PDB entry 9GXB | X-ray diffraction, 1.90 A resolution | chain A

[Chain A]
Name: ferredoxin--NADP(+) reductase
From: Brucella ovis ATCC 25840
Notes: EC 1.18.1.2
Reference sequence: A0A0H3ASL8 (A0A0H3ASL8_BRUO2); residues 1-258 here = UniProt positions 1-258
Sequence (263 residues; numbered -4 to 258; the number before each row is that of its first residue; numbers below 1 keep their minus sign (Gly-4 is residue -4)):
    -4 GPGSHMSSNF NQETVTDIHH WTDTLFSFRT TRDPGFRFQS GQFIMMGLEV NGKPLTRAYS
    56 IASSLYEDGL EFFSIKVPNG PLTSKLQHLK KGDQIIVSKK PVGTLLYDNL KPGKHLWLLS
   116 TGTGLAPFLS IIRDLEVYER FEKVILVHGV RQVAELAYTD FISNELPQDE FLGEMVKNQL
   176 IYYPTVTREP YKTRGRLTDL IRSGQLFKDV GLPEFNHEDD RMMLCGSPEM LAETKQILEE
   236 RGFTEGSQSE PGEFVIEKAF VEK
Not modelled in the structure: -4 to 1
Sequence notes: expression tag (-4 to 0)
Small-molecule neighbours: FAD (flavin-adenine dinucleotide): Phe38, Arg52, Ala53, Tyr54, Ser55, Phe68, Ser69, Ile70, Val72, Gly75, Pro76, Leu77, Thr78, Ser79, Thr118, Ala121, Glu252, Lys253, Ala254, Phe255, Val256, Glu257, Lys258

[Overview]
Bound to chain A: flavin-adenine dinucleotide.
Chain A is ferredoxin--NADP(+) reductase (Brucella ovis ATCC 25840); the structure, Room temperature structure
of FAD-containing ferrodoxin-NADP reductase from Brucella ovis at EuXFEL, was determined by X-ray diffraction,
deposited together with 9GXC.
